Entry 8IC8 (X-ray diffraction, 2.42 A resolution); this record covers chains B and D of the 12 polymer chains in the assembly.

[Chain B (and D)]
Protein: Exo-alpha-D-arabinofuranosidase
Organism: Microbacterium arabinogalactanolyticum
Notes: chain D of this document is another copy of the same molecule, construct and numbering; everything in this record applies to it too
Chain sequence (378 residues; row label = number of the first residue in the row):
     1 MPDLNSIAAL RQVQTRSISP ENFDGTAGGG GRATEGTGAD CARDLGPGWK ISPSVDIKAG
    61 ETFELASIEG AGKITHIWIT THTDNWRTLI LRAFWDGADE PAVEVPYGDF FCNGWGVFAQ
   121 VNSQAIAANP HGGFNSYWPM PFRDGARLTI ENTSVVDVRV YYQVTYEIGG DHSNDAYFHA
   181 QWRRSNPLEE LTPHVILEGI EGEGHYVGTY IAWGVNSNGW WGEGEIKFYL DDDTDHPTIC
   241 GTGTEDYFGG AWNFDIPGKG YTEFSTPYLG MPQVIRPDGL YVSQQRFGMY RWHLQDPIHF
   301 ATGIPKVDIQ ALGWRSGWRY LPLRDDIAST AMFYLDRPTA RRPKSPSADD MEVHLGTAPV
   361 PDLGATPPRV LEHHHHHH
Not modelled in the structure: 1, 372-378 (chain D: 1, 371-378)

[Interface between chain B and chain D]
Residue-residue contacts (139):
  P2(B) - N5(D)
  D3(B) - D3(D)
  D3(B) - N5(D)
  L4(B) - Q295(D)
  N5(B) - Q295(D)  hydrogen bond (backbone-side chain)
  S6(B) - N5(D)
  Q124(B) - L4(D)
  Q124(B) - Q124(D)  hydrogen bond
  Y137(B) - L4(D)
  P139(B) - L4(D)
  P139(B) - I7(D)  hydrophobic
  P141(B) - A8(D)  hydrophobic
  N174(B) - A9(D)
  N174(B) - L10(D)  hydrogen bond (backbone-backbone)
  D175(B) - A8(D)
  D175(B) - A9(D)
  A176(B) - A8(D)  hydrogen bond (backbone-backbone)
  A176(B) - L10(D)  hydrophobic
  L191(B) - W49(D)
  T192(B) - W49(D)
  E203(B) - L10(D)
  E203(B) - R11(D)
  E203(B) - Q12(D)  hydrogen bond
  H205(B) - I7(D)  hydrogen bond (side chain-backbone)
  H205(B) - A9(D)
  V207(B) - I7(D)  hydrophobic
  E223(B) - K50(D)  salt bridge
  E225(B) - E21(D)
  E225(B) - K50(D)
  E225(B) - P53(D)
  K227(B) - G48(D)  hydrogen bond (side chain-backbone)
  D233(B) - A27(D)
  D233(B) - G28(D)  hydrogen bond (side chain-backbone)
  D235(B) - R32(D)  salt bridge
  H236(B) - G28(D)
  H236(B) - G30(D)
  H236(B) - G31(D)
  H236(B) - R32(D)  hydrogen bond
  P237(B) - G28(D)
  P237(B) - G29(D)  hydrogen bond (backbone-backbone)
  P237(B) - G30(D)  hydrogen bond (backbone-backbone)
  T238(B) - R16(D)
  T238(B) - N22(D)  hydrogen bond (backbone-side chain)
  T238(B) - T26(D)
  T238(B) - A27(D)
  T238(B) - G28(D)  hydrogen bond (side chain-backbone)
  I239(B) - S17(D)
  I239(B) - Q163(D)
  C240(B) - S19(D)  hydrogen bond (backbone-side chain)
  C240(B) - E21(D)
  C240(B) - G31(D)
  C240(B) - Q163(D)  hydrogen bond (backbone-side chain)
  G241(B) - E21(D)
  G241(B) - Q163(D)
  T242(B) - P20(D)
  T242(B) - K50(D)  hydrogen bond (backbone-side chain)
  T242(B) - P53(D)
  T242(B) - W78(D)
  T242(B) - Y162(D)
  T242(B) - Q163(D)
  G243(B) - K50(D)
  D246(B) - W78(D)
  D246(B) - Y161(D)
  G249(B) - W78(D)
  G249(B) - N129(D)  hydrogen bond (backbone-side chain)
  G249(B) - G133(D)
  G249(B) - N135(D)  hydrogen bond (backbone-side chain)
  G250(B) - W78(D)  hydrogen bond (backbone-side chain)
  G250(B) - P130(D)
  G250(B) - G133(D)
  A251(B) - T80(D)
  A251(B) - P130(D)  hydrogen bond (backbone-backbone)
  A251(B) - H131(D)  hydrogen bond (backbone-backbone)
  A251(B) - G132(D)
  A251(B) - G133(D)
  W252(B) - T80(D)  hydrogen bond
  W252(B) - T81(D)
  W252(B) - H82(D)
  W252(B) - H131(D)
  W252(B) - Y161(D)  hydrophobic
  F254(B) - P130(D)
  D255(B) - H131(D)
  I256(B) - F118(D)  hydrophobic
  I256(B) - P130(D)  hydrophobic
  P257(B) - H131(D)
  T262(B) - P130(D)
  F264(B) - Q120(D)
  F264(B) - N129(D)
  F264(B) - P130(D)
  T266(B) - Q120(D)
  T266(B) - V121(D)
  T266(B) - N122(D)
  T266(B) - N129(D)
  P267(B) - N122(D)
  P267(B) - S123(D)
  P267(B) - Q124(D)
  Y268(B) - Q124(D)  hydrogen bond
  Y268(B) - Y137(D)
  L269(B) - N129(D)
  L269(B) - N135(D)
  L269(B) - Y137(D)
  R291(B) - H76(D)  hydrogen bond
  L294(B) - P2(D)
  L294(B) - I7(D)  hydrophobic
  Q295(B) - P2(D)
  Q295(B) - D3(D)
  Q295(B) - T75(D)
  D296(B) - T75(D)
  D296(B) - H76(D)  salt bridge
  D296(B) - Y137(D)
  P297(B) - P2(D)
  P297(B) - T15(D)  hydrogen bond (backbone-side chain)
  P297(B) - E167(D)
  I298(B) - T15(D)
  H299(B) - R11(D)
  H299(B) - V13(D)
  H299(B) - T15(D)  hydrogen bond (backbone-side chain)
  H299(B) - E167(D)
  Q310(B) - G48(D)  hydrogen bond (side chain-backbone)
  Q310(B) - W49(D)
  Q310(B) - K50(D)
  L312(B) - W49(D)  hydrophobic
  W314(B) - C41(D)  hydrophobic
  G317(B) - R43(D)  hydrogen bond (backbone-side chain)
  W318(B) - C41(D)
  W318(B) - R43(D)
  R319(B) - C41(D)
  R319(B) - R43(D)
  R319(B) - D44(D)  salt bridge
  Y320(B) - G38(D)
  Y320(B) - C41(D)  hydrogen bond (backbone-backbone)
  Y320(B) - A42(D)  hydrophobic
  Y320(B) - L45(D)  hydrophobic
  Y320(B) - W49(D)
  Y320(B) - K50(D)  hydrogen bond (side chain-backbone)
  P322(B) - L45(D)  hydrophobic
  Y334(B) - I7(D)
  Y334(B) - A8(D)  hydrophobic
  D336(B) - L10(D)
Interface residues without a listed pair, chain B (70 interface residues in all): A125, W138, R143, P193, G204, L230, S265, H293
Interface residues without a listed pair, chain D (63 interface residues in all): Q14, D40, A127, Y268

[In short]
The interface between chain B and chain D involves 70 residues on one side and 63 on the other, with 30
hydrogen bonds and 4 salt bridges. Among the polar pairs are E223(B)-K50(D), D235(B)-R32(D) and
D296(B)-H76(D).
Chain B and chain D are both Exo-alpha-D-arabinofuranosidase (Microbacterium arabinogalactanolyticum); the
structure, Exo-alpha-D-arabinofuranosidase from Microbacterium arabinogalactanolyticum, was determined by
X-ray diffraction, deposited together with 8HHV and 8IC7.
